PDB entry 7RPH | electron microscopy, 2.50 A resolution | chain A

# Chain A
Molecule: Protein dispatched homolog 1
Organism: Mus musculus
Reference sequence: Q3TDN0 (DISP1_MOUSE); numbering as in UniProt (aligned over 172-1521)
Chain sequence (1352 residues; numbered 170 to 1521; the number before each row is that of its first residue):
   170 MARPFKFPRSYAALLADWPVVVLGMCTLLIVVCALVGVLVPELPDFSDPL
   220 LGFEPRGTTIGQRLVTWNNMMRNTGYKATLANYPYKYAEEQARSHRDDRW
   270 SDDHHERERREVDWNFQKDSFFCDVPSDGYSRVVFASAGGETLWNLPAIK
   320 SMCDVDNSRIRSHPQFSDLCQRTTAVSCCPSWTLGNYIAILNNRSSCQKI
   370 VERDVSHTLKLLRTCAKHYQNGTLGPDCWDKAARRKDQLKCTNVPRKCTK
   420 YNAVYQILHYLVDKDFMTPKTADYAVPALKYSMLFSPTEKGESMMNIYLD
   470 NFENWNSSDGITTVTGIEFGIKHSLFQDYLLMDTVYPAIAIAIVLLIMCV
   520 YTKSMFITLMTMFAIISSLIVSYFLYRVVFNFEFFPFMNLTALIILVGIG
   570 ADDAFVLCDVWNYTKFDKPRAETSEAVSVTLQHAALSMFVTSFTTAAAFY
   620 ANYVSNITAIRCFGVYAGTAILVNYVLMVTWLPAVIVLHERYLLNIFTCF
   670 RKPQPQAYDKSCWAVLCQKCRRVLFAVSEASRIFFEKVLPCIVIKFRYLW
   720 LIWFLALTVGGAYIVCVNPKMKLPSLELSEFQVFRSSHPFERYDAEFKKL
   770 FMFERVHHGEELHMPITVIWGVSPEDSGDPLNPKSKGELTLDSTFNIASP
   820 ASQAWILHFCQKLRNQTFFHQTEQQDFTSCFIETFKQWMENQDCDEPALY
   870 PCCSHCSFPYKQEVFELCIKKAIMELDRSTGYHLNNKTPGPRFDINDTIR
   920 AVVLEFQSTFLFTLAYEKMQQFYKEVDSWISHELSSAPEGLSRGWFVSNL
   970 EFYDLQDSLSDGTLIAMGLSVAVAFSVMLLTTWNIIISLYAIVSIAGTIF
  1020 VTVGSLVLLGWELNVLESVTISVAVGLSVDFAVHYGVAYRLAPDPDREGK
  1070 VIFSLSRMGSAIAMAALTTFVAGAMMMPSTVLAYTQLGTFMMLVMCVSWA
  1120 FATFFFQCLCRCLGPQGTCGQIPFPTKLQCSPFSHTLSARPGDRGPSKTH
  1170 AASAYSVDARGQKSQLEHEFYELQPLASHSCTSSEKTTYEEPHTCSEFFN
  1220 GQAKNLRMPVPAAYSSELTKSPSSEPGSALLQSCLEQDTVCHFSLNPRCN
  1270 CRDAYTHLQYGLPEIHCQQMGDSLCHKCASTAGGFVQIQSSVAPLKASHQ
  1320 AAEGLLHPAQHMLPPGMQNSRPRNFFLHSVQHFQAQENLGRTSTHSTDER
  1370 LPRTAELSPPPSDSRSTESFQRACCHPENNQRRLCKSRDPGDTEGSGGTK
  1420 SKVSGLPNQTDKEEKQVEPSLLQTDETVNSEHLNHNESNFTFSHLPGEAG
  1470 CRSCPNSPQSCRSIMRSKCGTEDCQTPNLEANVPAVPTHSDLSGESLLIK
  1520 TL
Unresolved in the structure: 170-173, 264-282, 399-409, 667-680, 1144-1521
Construct notes: expression tag (170-171)
UniProt features mapped onto this chain:
  - glycosylation (N-linked (GlcNAc...) asparagine): Asn-390, Asn-581, Asn-1455
  - mutagenesis: Asp-571 to Asp-572 (Loss of function; when associated with A-1049; Loss of function; when associated with N-1049), Cys-829 (C829F: In icb; loss of function), Asp-1049 (D1049A: Loss of function; when associated with 571-A-A-572; D1049N: Loss of function; when associated with 571-N-N-572)
Cystine bridges: Cys-292/Cys-348, Cys-322/Cys-366, Cys-339/Cys-347, Cys-384/Cys-417, Cys-397/Cys-410, Cys-829/Cys-849, Cys-863/Cys-872, Cys-871/Cys-887
Covalent attachments: N-acetylglucosamine (NAG) linked to Asn-362, Asn-390, Asn-475, Asn-834, Asn-915
Metal / ion sites: Na+ site 1: Gly-567, Asp-571, Ala-1084, Thr-1087, Thr-1088; Na+ site 2: Asp-572, Met-607, Thr-610, Ser-611; Na+ site 3: Thr-610, Thr-613, Thr-614, Gly-1045, Asp-1049
Ligand contacts:
  - Lauryl Maltose Neopentyl Glycol (AV0), molecule 1: Leu-500, Met-501, Asp-502, Thr-503, Val-504, Tyr-505, Pro-506, Ala-507, Ile-510, Leu-559, Leu-562, Thr-1099
  - Lauryl Maltose Neopentyl Glycol (AV0), molecule 2: Gln-844, Phe-846, Thr-847, Phe-850, Thr-853, Phe-854, Gln-856, Trp-857, Asn-860, Ile-888, Ala-891, Ile-892, Leu-895, Thr-899, Tyr-901, Leu-903, Pro-908, Gly-909, Pro-910
Reported in the primary citation:
  - Na+ coordination: Asp-571, Asp-572, Thr-610, Ser-611, Thr-613, Thr-614, Asp-1049, Thr-1087, Thr-1088
  - post-translational modification sites: Asn-362, Asn-390, Asn-475, Asn-834, Asn-915
  - conformationally variable residues (side-chain flip): Met-557, Asp-571, Asp-1049

# Overview
Ligands of chain A: Lauryl Maltose Neopentyl Glycol. Covalently linked N-acetylglucosamine: at Asn-362,
Asn-390, Asn-475, Asn-834 and Asn-915. The Na+ site 1 is built by Gly-567, Asp-571, Ala-1084, Thr-1087 and
Thr-1088. UniProt lists 4 mutagenesis sites. The paper reports Na+ coordination by Asp-571, Asp-572 and
Thr-610 among others; modification sites Asn-362, Asn-390 and Asn-475 among others.
Chain A is Protein dispatched homolog 1 (Mus musculus); the structure, Cryo-EM structure of murine Dispatched
'R' conformation, was determined by electron microscopy, deposited together with 7RPI and 7RPJ.
